PDB entry 1VYH | X-ray diffraction, 3.40 A resolution | chains A and B of the 4 polymer chains in the assembly

== Chain A (and B) ==
Protein: Platelet-activating factor acetylhydrolase ib beta subunit
From: Homo sapiens
Notes: EC 3.1.1.47; chain B of this document is another copy of the same molecule, construct and numbering; everything in this record applies to it too
Reference sequence: Q29459 (PA1B_HUMAN); residue numbers follow UniProt; this construct covers 1-229
Chain sequence (229 residues; row label = number of the first residue in the row):
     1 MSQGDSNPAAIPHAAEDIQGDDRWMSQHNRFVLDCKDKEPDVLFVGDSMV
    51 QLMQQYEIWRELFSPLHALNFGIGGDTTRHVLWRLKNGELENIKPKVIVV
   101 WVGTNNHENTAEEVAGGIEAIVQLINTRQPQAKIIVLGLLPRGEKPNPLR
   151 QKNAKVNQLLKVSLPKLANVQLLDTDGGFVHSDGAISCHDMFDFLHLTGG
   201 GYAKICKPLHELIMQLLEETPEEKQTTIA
Unresolved in the structure: 1-5, 224-229

== Interface between chain A and chain B ==
Pairs across the interface - 37 pairs, chain A then chain B:
  Gln-19(A) with His-107(B); Leu-149(B)
  Asp-21(A) with Arg-142(B), salt bridge; Asn-147(B)
  Arg-23(A) with Asp-193(B), salt bridge; Phe-194(B); Leu-195(B)
  Ser-26(A) with Glu-144(B), hydrogen bond; Phe-194(B)
  Gln-27(A) with Phe-192(B); Asp-193(B)
  Arg-30(A) with Cys-188(B); Phe-192(B)
  Gln-55(A) with Tyr-56(B), hydrogen bond; Phe-192(B); Thr-198(B)
  Tyr-56(A) with Gln-55(B), hydrogen bond
  His-107(A) with Gln-19(B)
  Arg-142(A) with Gln-19(B); Asp-21(B), salt bridge; Arg-23(B)
  Glu-144(A) with Ser-26(B), hydrogen bond
  Asn-147(A) with Gly-20(B); Asp-21(B)
  Leu-149(A) with Gln-19(B); Asp-21(B)
  Cys-188(A) with Arg-30(B)
  Phe-192(A) with Arg-30(B), hydrogen bond (backbone-side chain); Gln-51(B); Gln-55(B)
  Asp-193(A) with Arg-23(B), salt bridge; Gln-27(B)
  Phe-194(A) with Arg-23(B); Ser-26(B); Gln-27(B)
  Leu-195(A) with Arg-23(B)
  Thr-198(A) with Gln-55(B)
Interface residues without a listed pair, chain A (25 interface residues in all): Gly-20, Gln-51, Leu-52, Gly-143, Pro-148, Gly-199
Interface residues without a listed pair, chain B (25 interface residues in all): Leu-52, Gly-143, Pro-148, Gly-199

== In short ==
Chain A and chain B each contribute 25 residues to their interface; the contacts include 5 hydrogen bonds and
4 salt bridges. Polar pairs include Asp-21(A)/Arg-142(B), Arg-23(A)/Asp-193(B) and Ser-26(A)/Glu-144(B).
Chain A and chain B are both Platelet-activating factor acetylhydrolase ib beta subunit (Homo sapiens); the
structure, PAF-AH Holoenzyme: Lis1/Alfa2, was determined by X-ray diffraction.
